Entry 7ZS9 (electron microscopy, 3.10 A resolution); this record covers chains T and a of the 38 polymer chains in the assembly.

[Chain T]
Molecule: Template DNA
Sequence (209 nucleotides; each row starts with the number of its first residue; numbers below 1 keep their minus sign (DA-135 is residue -135)):
  -135 ATCGATGTAT ATATCTGACA CGTGCCTGGA GACTAGGGAG TAATCCCCTT GGCGGTTAAA
   -75 ACGCGGGGGA CAGCGCGTAC GTGCGTTTAA GCGGTGCTAG AGCTGTCTAC GACCAACACA
   -15 GCGCAGAAGA GCTATGATAT TTTTATGTAT GTACAACACA CATCGGAGGT GAATCGAACG
    45 TTCCATAGCT ATTATATACA CAGCGTGCT

[Chain a]
Name: Histone H3.2
From: Xenopus laevis
UniProtKB: P84233 (H32_XENLA); residues 1-135 here correspond to UniProt positions 2-136 (UniProt number = residue number + 1)
Chain sequence (135 residues; each row starts with the number of its first residue):
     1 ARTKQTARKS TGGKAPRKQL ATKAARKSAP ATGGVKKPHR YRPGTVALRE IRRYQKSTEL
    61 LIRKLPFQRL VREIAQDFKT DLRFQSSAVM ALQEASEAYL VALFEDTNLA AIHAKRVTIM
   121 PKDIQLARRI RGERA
Unresolved in the structure: 1-37, 135
Differences from the reference sequence: conflict Ala102 (Gly103 in P84233); engineered mutation Ala110 (Cys111 in P84233)
UniProt features mapped onto this chain:
  - modified residue: Arg2 (Asymmetric dimethylarginine), Thr3 (Phosphothreonine), Lys4 (Allysine), Gln5 (5-glutamyl dopamine), Thr6 (Phosphothreonine), Arg8 (Citrulline), Lys9 (N6,N6,N6-trimethyllysine), Ser10 (ADP-ribosylserine), Thr11 (Phosphothreonine), Lys14 (N6-(2-hydroxyisobutyryl)lysine), Arg17 (Asymmetric dimethylarginine), Lys18 (N6-(2-hydroxyisobutyryl)lysine), Lys23 (N6-(2-hydroxyisobutyryl)lysine), Arg26 (Citrulline), Lys27 (N6,N6,N6-trimethyllysine), Ser28 (ADP-ribosylserine), Lys36 (N6,N6,N6-trimethyllysine), Lys37 (N6-methyllysine), Tyr41 (Phosphotyrosine), Lys56 (N6,N6,N6-trimethyllysine) and 8 more in UniProt

[Interface between chain T and chain a]
Pairs across the interface (22; chain T residue first):
  DT-130(T) - Tyr41(a)  sugar contact
  DG-129(T) - Arg49(a)  salt bridge to the phosphate
  DG-55(T) - Arg40(a)  base contact
  DG-55(T) - Pro43(a)  phosphate contact
  DG-55(T) - Gly44(a)  hydrogen bond to the phosphate
  DT-54(T) - Arg40(a)  hydrogen bond to the base
  DT-54(T) - Arg42(a)  phosphate contact
  DT-54(T) - Pro43(a)  sugar contact
  DT-54(T) - Gly44(a)  hydrogen bond to the phosphate
  DT-54(T) - Thr45(a)  hydrogen bond to the phosphate
  DT-54(T) - Val46(a)  hydrogen bond to the phosphate
  DT-54(T) - Ala47(a)  hydrogen bond to the phosphate
  DG-53(T) - Arg40(a)  hydrogen bond to the sugar
  DG-53(T) - Tyr41(a)  phosphate contact
  DA-46(T) - Arg63(a)  phosphate contact
  DA-46(T) - Pro66(a)  phosphate contact
  DA-46(T) - Arg69(a)  salt bridge to the phosphate
  DG-45(T) - Arg63(a)  salt bridge to the phosphate
  DG-45(T) - Lys64(a)  hydrogen bond to the phosphate
  DG-45(T) - Leu65(a)  hydrogen bond to the phosphate
  DA-37(T) - Arg83(a)  sugar contact
  DG-36(T) - Arg83(a)  sugar contact

[Overview]
9 residues of chain T and 15 residues of chain a are in contact, with 9 hydrogen bonds and 3 salt bridges.
Among the polar pairs are DT-54(T)-Arg40(a), DG-53(T)-Arg40(a) and DG-55(T)-Gly44(a).
Chain T is Template DNA and chain a is Histone H3.2 (Xenopus laevis); the structure, Yeast RNA polymerase II
transcription pre-initiation complex with the +1 nucleosome (complex A), was determined by electron
microscopy, deposited together with 7ZSA and 7ZSB.
